Entry 8VLS (electron microscopy, 2.90 A resolution); this record covers chains A and H of the 12 polymer chains in the assembly.

# Chain A (and H)
Molecule: Transitional endoplasmic reticulum ATPase
From: Homo sapiens
Notes: EC 3.6.4.6; chain H of this document is another copy of the same molecule, construct and numbering; everything in this record applies to it too
UniProtKB: P55072 (TERA_HUMAN); residues 1-806 here = UniProt positions 1-806
Amino-acid sequence (806 residues; each row starts with the number of its first residue):
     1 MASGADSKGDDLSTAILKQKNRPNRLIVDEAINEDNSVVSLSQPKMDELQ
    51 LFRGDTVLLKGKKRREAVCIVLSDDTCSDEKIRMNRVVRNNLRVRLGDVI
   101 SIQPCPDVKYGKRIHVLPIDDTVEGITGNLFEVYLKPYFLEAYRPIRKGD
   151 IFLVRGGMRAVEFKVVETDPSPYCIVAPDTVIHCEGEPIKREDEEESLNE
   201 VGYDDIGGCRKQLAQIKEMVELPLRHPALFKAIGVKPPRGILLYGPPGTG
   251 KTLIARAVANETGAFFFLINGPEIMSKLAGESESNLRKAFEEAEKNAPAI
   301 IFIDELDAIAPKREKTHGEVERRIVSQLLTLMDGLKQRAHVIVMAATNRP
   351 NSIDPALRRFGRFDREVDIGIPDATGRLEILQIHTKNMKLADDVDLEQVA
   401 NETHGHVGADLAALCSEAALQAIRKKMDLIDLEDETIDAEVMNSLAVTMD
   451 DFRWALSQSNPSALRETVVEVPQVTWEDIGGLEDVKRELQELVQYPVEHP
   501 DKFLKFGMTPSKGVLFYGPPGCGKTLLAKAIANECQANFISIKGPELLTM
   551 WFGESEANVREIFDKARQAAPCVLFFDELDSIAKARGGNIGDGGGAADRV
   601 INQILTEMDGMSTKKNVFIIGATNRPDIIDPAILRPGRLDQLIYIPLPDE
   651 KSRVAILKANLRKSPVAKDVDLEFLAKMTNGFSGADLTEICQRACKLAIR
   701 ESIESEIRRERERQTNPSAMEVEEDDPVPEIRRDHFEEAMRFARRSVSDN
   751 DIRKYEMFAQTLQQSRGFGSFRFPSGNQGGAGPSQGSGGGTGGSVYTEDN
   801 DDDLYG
Not modelled in the structure: 1-465, 554, 588-593, 708-726, 764-766, 776-806
Residues lining bound ligands: A1AC1 ((3R)-N-[2-(ethylsulfanyl)phenyl]-3-(1-oxo-1,3-dihydro-2H-isoindol-2-yl)butanamide): Asn624, Arg625, Asp627, Asp751, Lys754, Tyr755, Met757, Phe758
Swiss-Prot annotation at these positions:
  - region: Thr797 to Gly806 (Interaction with UBXN6)
  - motif: Asp802 to Gly806 (PIM motif)
  - binding site (ATP): Pro247 to Leu253, Asn348, His384, Gly521 to Leu526
  - modified residue: Ala2 (N-acetylalanine), Ser3 (Phosphoserine), Ser7 (Phosphoserine), Ser13 (Phosphoserine), Ser37 (Phosphoserine), Lys315 (N6,N6,N6-trimethyllysine), Thr436 (Phosphothreonine), Ser462 (Phosphoserine), Lys502 (N6-acetyllysine), Lys505 (N6-acetyllysine), Lys668 (N6-acetyllysine), Ser702 (Phosphoserine), Lys754 (N6-acetyllysine), Ser770 (Phosphoserine), Ser775 (Phosphoserine), Ser787 (Phosphoserine), Tyr805 (Phosphotyrosine)
  - cross-link (Glycyl lysine isopeptide (Lys-Gly)): Lys8 (interchain with G-Cter in SUMO2), Lys18 (interchain with G-Cter in SUMO2)
From the paper describing this entry:
  - binding site for A1AC1: Arg625, Asp627, Met757, Phe758
  - mutagenesis - K754N: decreased catalytic activity
  - mutagenesis - Y755H (2-fold): increased catalytic activity
  - mutagenesis - K754N, Y755H: abolished catalytic activity on A1AC1
  - mutagenesis - Y755H: abolished binding to A1AC1
  - disease-associated variants - D592N: decreased catalytic activity
  - mutagenesis - D592N: unchanged catalytic activity on A1AC1

# Chain A / chain H interface
Pairs across the interface (13):
  Phe674(A) with Lys677(H)
  Lys677(A) with Phe674(H); Met678(H)
  Met678(A) with Lys677(H); Met678(H), hydrophobic
  Arg745(A) with Arg745(H)
  Ser748(A) with Asp749(H); Asn750(H)
  Asp749(A) with Arg745(H); Ser748(H); Asp749(H), hydrogen bond (backbone-side chain)
  Asn750(A) with Ser748(H); Asn750(H), hydrogen bond
Also at the interface, not in a pair above, chain H (8 interface residues in all): Arg753

# Summary
7 residues of chain A and 8 residues of chain H are in contact; the contacts include 2 hydrogen bonds. Among
the polar pairs are Asp749(A)-Asp749(H) and Asn750(A)-Asn750(H). From the paper: a binding site for A1AC1 at
Arg625(A), Asp627(A) and Met757(A) among others; K754N and D592N of chain A reduce catalytic activity.
Both chains are Transitional endoplasmic reticulum ATPase (Homo sapiens). Entry 8VLS (Structure of VCP in
complex with an ATPase activator (D2 domains only, dodecameric form)) was determined by electron microscopy
together with 8VKU and 8VOV from the same study.
